7YSP - chains A and B; structure by electron microscopy, 3.90 A resolution.

== Chain A ==
Name: Tubulin alpha-1B chain
From: Sus scrofa
UniProt: Q2XVP4 (TBA1B_PIG); residue numbers follow UniProt; this construct covers 1-451
Chain sequence (451 residues; numbered 1 to 451; the number before each row is that of its first residue):
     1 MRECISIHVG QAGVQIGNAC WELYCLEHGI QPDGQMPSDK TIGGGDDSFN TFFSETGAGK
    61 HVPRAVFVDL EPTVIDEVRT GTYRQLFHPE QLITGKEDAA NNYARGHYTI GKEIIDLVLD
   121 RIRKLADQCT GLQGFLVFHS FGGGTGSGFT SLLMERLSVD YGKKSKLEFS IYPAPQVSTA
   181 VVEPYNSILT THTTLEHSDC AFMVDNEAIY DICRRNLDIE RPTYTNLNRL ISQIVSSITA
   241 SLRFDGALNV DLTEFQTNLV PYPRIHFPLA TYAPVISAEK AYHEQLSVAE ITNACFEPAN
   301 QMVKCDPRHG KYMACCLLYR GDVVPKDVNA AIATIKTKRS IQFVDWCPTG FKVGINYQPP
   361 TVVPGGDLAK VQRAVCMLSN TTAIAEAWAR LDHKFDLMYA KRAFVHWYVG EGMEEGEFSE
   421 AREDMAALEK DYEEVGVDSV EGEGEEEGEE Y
Disordered / not traced: 38-45, 439-451
Ligand contacts: GTP (guanosine-5'-triphosphate): V9, G10, Q11, A12, G13, Q15, I16, D69, D98, A99, A100, N101, S140, G142, G143, G144, T145, G146, I171, P173, V177, S178, T179, A180, E183, N206, Y224, L227, N228, I231
Curated features (UniProtKB/Swiss-Prot):
  - motif: M1 to C4 (MREC motif)
  - active site: E254
  - binding site (GTP): G10, Q11, A12, Q15, E71, A99, S140, G143, G144, T145, G146, T179, E183, N206, Y224, N228, L252
  - binding site (Mg(2+)): E71
  - site: Y451 (Involved in polymerization)
  - modified residue: K40 (N6,N6,N6-trimethyllysine), S48 (Phosphoserine), S232 (Phosphoserine), Y282 (3'-nitrotyrosine), R339 (Omega-N-methylarginine), S439 (Phosphoserine), E443 (5-glutamyl polyglutamate), E445 (5-glutamyl polyglutamate), Y451 (3'-nitrotyrosine)
  - cross-link (Glycyl lysine isopeptide (Lys-Gly)): K326 (interchain with G-Cter in ubiquitin), K370 (interchain with G-Cter in ubiquitin)

== Chain B ==
Name: Tubulin beta chain
From: Sus scrofa
UniProt: P02554 (TBB_PIG); the author numbering skips numbers that UniProt does not, so the offset changes along the chain: 1-44 = UniProt 1-44; 47-360 = UniProt 45-358; 369-455 = UniProt 359-445
Chain sequence (445 residues; row label = number of the first residue in the row; note: 10 numbers in that range are skipped by the numbering (no residue carries them; nothing is unmodelled there)):
     1 MREIVHIQAG QCGNQIGAKF WEVISDEHGI DPTGSYHGDS DLQL
    47 ERINVYYNEA AGNKYVPRAI LVDLEPGTMD SVRSGPFGQI FRPDNFVFGQ SGAGNNWAKG
   107 HYTEGAELVD SVLDVVRKES ESCDCLQGFQ LTHSLGGGTG SGMGTLLISK IREEYPDRIM
   167 NTFSVVPSPK VSDTVVEPYN ATLSVHQLVE NTDETYCIDN EALYDICFRT LKLTTPTYGD
   227 LNHLVSATMS GVTTCLRFPG QLNADLRKLA VNMVPFPRLH FFMPGFAPLT SRGSQQYRAL
   287 TVPELTQQMF DAKNMMAACD PRHGRYLTVA AVFRGRMSMK EVDEQMLNVQ NKNSSYFVEW
   347 IPNNVKTAVC DIPP
   369 RGLKMSATFI GNSTAIQELF KRISEQFTAM FRRKAFLHWY TGEGMDEMEF TEAESNMNDL
   429 VSEYQQYQDA TADEQGEFEE EGEEDEA
Disordered / not traced: 441-455
Ligand contacts: GDP (guanosine-5'-diphosphate): G10, Q11, C12, D69, E71, N101, G142, G143, T145, G146, V171, V177, S178, D179, E183, N206, L209, Y224, L227, N228
Curated features (UniProtKB/Swiss-Prot):
  - motif: M1 to I4 (MREI motif)
  - binding site (GTP): Q11, E71, S140, G144, T145, G146, N206, N228
  - binding site (Mg(2+)): E71
  - modified residue: S40 (Phosphoserine), K60 (N6-acetyllysine), S174 (Phosphoserine), T287 (Phosphothreonine), T292 (Phosphothreonine), R320 (Omega-N-methylarginine), E448 (5-glutamyl polyglutamate)
  - cross-link (Glycyl lysine isopeptide (Lys-Gly)): K60 (interchain with G-Cter in ubiquitin), K326 (interchain with G-Cter in ubiquitin)

== How chain A and chain B interact ==
Contacting residue pairs - 57 pairs, chain A then chain B:
  Q11(A) with K254(B)
  E71(A) with M1(B)
  P72(A) with R2(B)
  K96(A) with M1(B); D130(B), salt bridge; C131(B), hydrogen bond (backbone-side chain)
  E97(A) with M1(B); R164(B)
  D98(A) with M1(B); D251(B); K254(B)
  A100(A) with R253(B); K254(B); V257(B)
  N101(A) with K254(B)
  R105(A) with R253(B)
  P175(A) with N349(B); K352(B), hydrogen bond (backbone-side chain)
  S178(A) with K352(B), hydrogen bond (backbone-side chain)
  T179(A) with L248(B); N258(B); K352(B)
  A180(A) with N258(B)
  V181(A) with N258(B), hydrogen bond (backbone-side chain); P348(B); N349(B); N350(B)
  Y210(A) with D329(B)
  R214(A) with K326(B)
  E220(A) with K326(B), salt bridge
  R221(A) with M325(B), hydrogen bond
  Y224(A) with Q247(B)
  K394(A) with P348(B)
  L397(A) with W346(B); A440(B), hydrophobic
  M398(A) with W346(B); P348(B)
  K401(A) with F262(B); W346(B); T439(B), hydrogen bond (side chain-backbone); A440(B)
  R402(A) with F262(B)
  A403(A) with P261(B); F262(B), hydrophobic; I347(B), hydrophobic
  F404(A) with V257(B); N258(B); V260(B); P261(B), hydrogen bond (backbone-backbone); T314(B)
  H406(A) with V260(B); P261(B); F262(B); P263(B)
  W407(A) with A256(B), hydrogen bond (side chain-backbone); V257(B); V260(B), hydrogen bond (side chain-backbone)
Also at the interface, not in a pair above, chain A (29 interface residues in all): V405
Also at the interface, not in a pair above, chain B (33 interface residues in all): D163, D199, E330, A438

== In short ==
29 residues of chain A and 33 residues of chain B are in contact; the contacts include 9 hydrogen bonds and 2
salt bridges. Polar pairs include K96(A)-D130(B), E220(A)-K326(B) and K96(A)-C131(B). Ligands of chain A: GTP.
Ligands of chain B: GDP.
Chain A is Tubulin alpha-1B chain and chain B is Tubulin beta chain, both from Sus scrofa; the structure,
Tubulin heterodimer structure of GDP-2 state in solution, was determined by electron microscopy, deposited
together with 7YSN, 7YSO, 7YSQ and 7YSR.
